6BF7 - chains E and F of the 6 polymer chains in the assembly; structure by electron microscopy, 6.50 A resolution (low resolution: residue-level contacts below are approximate; hydrogen-bond / salt-bridge calls are withheld).

# Chain E
Name: Fab H11-E heavy chain
From: Mus musculus
Reference sequence: P0DOX5 (IGG1_HUMAN); residues 127-221 here correspond to UniProt positions 125-219 (UniProt number = residue number - 2)
Chain sequence (218 residues; row label = number of the first residue in the row):
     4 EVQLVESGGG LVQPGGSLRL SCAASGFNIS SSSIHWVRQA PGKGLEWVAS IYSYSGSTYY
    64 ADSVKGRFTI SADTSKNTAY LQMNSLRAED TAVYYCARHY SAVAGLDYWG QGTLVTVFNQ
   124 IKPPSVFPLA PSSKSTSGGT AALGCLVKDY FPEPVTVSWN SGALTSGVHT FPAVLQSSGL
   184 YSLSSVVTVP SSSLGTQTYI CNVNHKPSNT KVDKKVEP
Unresolved in the structure: 155
Disulfide bonds: Cys25-Cys99, Cys148-Cys204

# Chain F
Name: Fab H11-E light chain
From: Mus musculus
Reference sequence: P0DOX7 (IGK_HUMAN); residues 130-212 here correspond to UniProt positions 129-211 (UniProt number = residue number - 1)
Chain sequence (211 residues; row label = number of the first residue in the row):
     2 DIQMTQSPSS LSASVGDRVT ITCRASQSVS SAVAWYQQKP GKAPKLLIYS ASSLYSGVPS
    62 RFSGSRSGTD YTLTISSLQP EDFATYYCQQ SYFNPITFGQ GTKVEIKRTV AAPSVFIFPP
   122 SDEQLKSGTA SVVCLLNNFY PREAKVQWKV DNALQSGNSQ ESVTEQDSKD STYSLSSTLT
   182 LSKADYEKHK VYACEVTHQG LSSPVTKSFN R
Disulfide bonds: Cys24-Cys89, Cys135-Cys195

# How chain E and chain F interact
Residue-residue contacts (52):
  Gln42(E) with Gln39(F)
  Lys46(E) with Tyr88(F)
  Gly47(E) with Tyr88(F)
  Leu48(E) with Tyr88(F); Phe99(F)
  Glu49(E) with Phe99(F)
  Trp50(E) with Pro96(F); Ile97(F); Phe99(F)
  Tyr63(E) with Pro96(F)
  Tyr103(E) with Leu47(F); Tyr50(F); Tyr56(F)
  Ala105(E) with Tyr50(F)
  Val106(E) with Ser32(F); Ala33(F); Ser51(F)
  Ala107(E) with Ala33(F); Ala35(F); Tyr37(F); Ser92(F)
  Gly108(E) with Leu47(F)
  Leu109(E) with Tyr37(F); Leu47(F)
  Asp110(E) with Tyr56(F)
  Trp112(E) with Ala44(F); Pro45(F)
  Phe130(E) with Ser122(F); Glu124(F); Gln125(F)
  Leu132(E) with Phe119(F)
  Lys137(E) with Phe210(F); Asn211(F); Arg212(F)
  Thr143(E) with Phe117(F)
  Ala144(E) with Phe117(F)
  Ala145(E) with Phe119(F); Leu136(F)
  Leu149(E) with Gln125(F)
  His172(E) with Asp168(F)
  Thr173(E) with Thr165(F)
  Phe174(E) with Leu136(F); Ser163(F); Thr165(F); Ser175(F); Leu176(F); Ser177(F)
  Pro175(E) with Ser163(F); Val164(F); Thr165(F)
  Val177(E) with Gln161(F)
  Thr191(E) with Asn138(F)
Other interface residues (no listed pair), chain E (38 interface residues in all): Tyr62, Asp65, Tyr98, Gly113, Pro131, Leu146, Lys151, Ala176, Gln179, Val189
Other interface residues (no listed pair), chain F (41 interface residues in all): Val34, Lys43, Lys46, Gln90, Phe94, Ser132, Leu137

# In short
38 residues of chain E and 41 residues of chain F are in contact.
Here chain E is Fab H11-E heavy chain and chain F is Fab H11-E light chain, both from Mus musculus. Entry 6BF7
(Cryo-EM structure of human insulin degrading enzyme in complex with FAB H11-E heavy chain, FAB H11-E ...) was
determined by electron microscopy together with 5WOB, 6B3Q, 6B70, 6B7Z, 6BF9 and 6BFC from the same study.
